5WA4 - chains B and F of the 12 polymer chains in the assembly; structure by X-ray diffraction, 2.65 A resolution.

# Chain B (and F)
Protein: Pyridine synthase TbtD
Organism: Thermobispora bispora (strain ATCC 19993 / DSM 43833 / CBS 139.67 / JCM 10125 / NBRC 14880 / R51)
Notes: chain F of this document is another copy of the same molecule, construct and numbering; everything in this record applies to it too
UniProt: D6Y504 (D6Y504_THEBD); residues 1-358 here = UniProt positions 1-358
Sequence (361 residues; row label = number of the first residue in the row; numbers below 1 keep their minus sign (Ser-2 is residue -2)):
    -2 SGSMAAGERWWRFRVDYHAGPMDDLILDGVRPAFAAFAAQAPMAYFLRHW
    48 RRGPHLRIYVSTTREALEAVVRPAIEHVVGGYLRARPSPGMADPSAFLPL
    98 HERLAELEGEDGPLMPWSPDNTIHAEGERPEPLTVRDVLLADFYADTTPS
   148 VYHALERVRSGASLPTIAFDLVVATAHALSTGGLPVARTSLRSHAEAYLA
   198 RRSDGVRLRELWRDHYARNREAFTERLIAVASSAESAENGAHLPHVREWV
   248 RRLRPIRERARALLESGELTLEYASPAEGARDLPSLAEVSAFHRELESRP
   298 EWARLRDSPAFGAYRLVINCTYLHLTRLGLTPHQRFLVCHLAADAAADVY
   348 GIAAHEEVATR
Disordered / not traced: -2 to 4, 234-238, 270-303, 351-358 (chain F: -2 to 4, 235-237, 268-302, 351-358)
Sequence notes: expression tag (-2 to 0)
What the authors report for this chain:
  - mutagenesis - F308A: decreased catalytic activity
  - mutagenesis - H191A, S287A, H290A, Y319A, R332A: decreased catalytic activity (citing earlier work)

# Interface between chain B and chain F
Contacting residue pairs - 28 pairs, chain B then chain F:
  Ala89(B) - Gly17(F)
  Ala89(B) - Pro18(F)
  Asp90(B) - Gly17(F)
  Asp90(B) - Pro18(F)
  Asp90(B) - Met19(F)  hydrogen bond (side chain-backbone)
  Phe94(B) - Met88(F)  hydrophobic
  Leu95(B) - Thr328(F)
  Leu95(B) - Gln331(F)
  Pro96(B) - Leu97(F)
  Leu97(B) - Ala93(F)
  Leu97(B) - Phe94(F)  hydrophobic
  Leu97(B) - Leu97(F)
  Glu99(B) - Thr328(F)  hydrogen bond
  Glu99(B) - His330(F)
  Arg100(B) - Pro96(F)  hydrogen bond (side chain-backbone)
  Arg100(B) - Leu97(F)
  Arg100(B) - Arg100(F)
  Glu103(B) - Arg199(F)  salt bridge
  Glu103(B) - Ser200(F)
  Asp108(B) - Arg204(F)  salt bridge
  Arg198(B) - Glu99(F)
  Arg199(B) - Leu95(F)
  Arg199(B) - Glu99(F)
  Arg199(B) - Met112(F)
  Ser200(B) - Glu99(F)  hydrogen bond
  Arg204(B) - Met112(F)
  Thr328(B) - Asp90(F)
  His330(B) - Ser92(F)
Other interface residues (no listed pair), chain B (20 interface residues in all): Ala93, Leu104, Tyr195, Asp201
Other interface residues (no listed pair), chain F (24 interface residues in all): Ala16, Pro110, Pro113, Asp201

# In short
20 residues of chain B and 24 residues of chain F are in contact; the contacts include 4 hydrogen bonds and 2
salt bridges. Among the polar pairs are Glu103(B)-Arg199(F), Asp108(B)-Arg204(F) and Asp90(B)-Met19(F). The
paper reports that F308A, H191A and S287A of chain B, among others, reduce catalytic activity; 6 substitutions
were tested in all.
Chain B and chain F are both Pyridine synthase TbtD (Thermobispora bispora (strain ATCC 19993 / DSM 43833 /
CBS 139.67 / JCM 10125 / NBRC 14880 / R51)); the structure, Pyridine synthase, TbtD, from thiomuracin
biosynthesis bound to an N-terminal leader peptide fragment, was determined by X-ray diffraction (same
publication as 5W98, 5W99 and 5WA3).
